5L5E - chains A and B of the 28 polymer chains in the assembly; structure by X-ray diffraction, 2.90 A resolution.

Chain A:
Protein: Proteasome subunit alpha type-2
Organism: Saccharomyces cerevisiae (strain ATCC 204508 / S288c)
Notes: EC 3.4.25.1
UniProt: P23639 (PSA2_YEAST); numbering as in UniProt (aligned over 1-250)
Chain sequence (250 residues; row label = number of the first residue in the row):
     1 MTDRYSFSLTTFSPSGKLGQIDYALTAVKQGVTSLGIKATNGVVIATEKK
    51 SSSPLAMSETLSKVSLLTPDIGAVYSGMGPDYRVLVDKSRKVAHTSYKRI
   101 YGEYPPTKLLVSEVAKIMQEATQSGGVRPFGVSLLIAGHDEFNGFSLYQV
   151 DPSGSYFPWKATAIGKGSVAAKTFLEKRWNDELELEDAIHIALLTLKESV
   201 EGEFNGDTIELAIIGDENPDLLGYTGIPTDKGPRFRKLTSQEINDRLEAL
Swiss-Prot annotation at these positions:
  - cross-link: K108 (Glycyl lysine isopeptide (Lys-Gly) (interchain with G-Cter in ubiquitin))

Chain B:
Protein: Proteasome subunit alpha type-3
Organism: Saccharomyces cerevisiae (strain ATCC 204508 / S288c)
Notes: EC 3.4.25.1
UniProt: P23638 (PSA3_YEAST); residues 0-257 here correspond to UniProt positions 1-258 (UniProt number = residue number + 1)
Chain sequence (258 residues; each row starts with the number of its first residue; numbering starts at 0):
     0 MGSRRYDSRTTIFSPEGRLYQVEYALESISHAGTAIGIMASDGIVLAAER
    50 KVTSTLLEQDTSTEKLYKLNDKIAVAVAGLTADAEILINTARIHAQNYLK
   100 TYNEDIPVEILVRRLSDIKQGYTQHGGLRPFGVSFIYAGYDDRYGYQLYT
   150 SNPSGNYTGWKAISVGANTSAAQTLLQMDYKDDMKVDDAIELALKTLSKT
   200 TDSSALTYDRLEFATIRKGANDGEVYQKIFKPQEIKDILVKTGITKKDED
   250 EEADEDMK
Unresolved in the structure: 0, 245-257
Swiss-Prot annotation at these positions:
  - cross-link (Glycyl lysine isopeptide (Lys-Gly)): K99 (interchain with G-Cter in ubiquitin), K198 (interchain with G-Cter in ubiquitin), K230 (interchain with G-Cter in ubiquitin)

How chain A and chain B interact:
Contacting residue pairs (62):
  R4(A) with S2(B), hydrogen bond (backbone-side chain)
  Y5(A) with S2(B); Y5(B)
  S6(A) with G125(B); L127(B)
  F7(A) with S2(B); Y5(B); D6(B); G126(B)
  S8(A) with G126(B), hydrogen bond (backbone-backbone); L127(B); R128(B), hydrogen bond (side chain-backbone)
  T10(A) with R128(B)
  T11(A) with S7(B); T9(B); Q20(B)
  F12(A) with Q20(B); Y23(B); A24(B), hydrophobic; R128(B); P129(B); G131(B)
  S13(A) with Y23(B)
  P14(A) with Y23(B), hydrophobic; E26(B)
  S15(A) with E26(B)
  G16(A) with Y23(B); S27(B), hydrogen bond (backbone-side chain)
  K38(A) with E57(B), salt bridge
  S112(A) with E84(B)
  K116(A) with I85(B)
  Q119(A) with A81(B); D82(B), hydrogen bond; I85(B); R128(B)
  T122(A) with R128(B), hydrogen bond (backbone-side chain)
  Q123(A) with Y121(B); L127(B); R128(B), hydrogen bond (side chain-backbone); F130(B)
  G125(A) with L127(B)
  S153(A) with A81(B)
  G154(A) with A81(B)
  S155(A) with A81(B)
  Y156(A) with E84(B), hydrogen bond
  F157(A) with L56(B), hydrophobic
  P158(A) with L56(B); E57(B), hydrogen bond (backbone-backbone); T60(B); S61(B)
  W159(A) with S53(B); L55(B); L56(B)
  K160(A) with T54(B), hydrogen bond (side chain-backbone); L55(B), hydrogen bond (backbone-backbone); L56(B); E57(B)
  A161(A) with L55(B)
  L175(A) with L55(B), hydrophobic
  E176(A) with S53(B); T54(B); L55(B)
Other interface residues (no listed pair), chain A (35 interface residues in all): L18, S124, Y148, K172, W179
Other interface residues (no listed pair), chain B (32 interface residues in all): H30, L79, T80

In short:
The interface between chain A and chain B involves 35 residues on one side and 32 on the other, with 11
hydrogen bonds and 1 salt bridge. Polar pairs include K38(A)-E57(B), R4(A)-S2(B) and S8(A)-R128(B).
Here chain A is Proteasome subunit alpha type-2 and chain B is Proteasome subunit alpha type-3, both from
Saccharomyces cerevisiae (strain ATCC 204508 / S288c). Entry 5L5E (Yeast 20S proteasome with human beta5i
(1-138) and human beta6 (97-111; 118-133) in complex with carfilzomib) was determined by X-ray diffraction
together with 5L52, 5L54, 5L55, 5L5A, 5L5B, 5L5D and 30 further entries from the same study.
